Entry 9CDF (electron microscopy, 2.39 A resolution); this record covers chains A and B.

[Chain A (and B)]
Name: ATPase MORC2
Organism: Homo sapiens
Notes: EC 3.6.1.-; chain B of this document is another copy of the same molecule, construct and numbering; everything in this record applies to it too
Reference sequence: Q9Y6X9 (MORC2_HUMAN); residue numbers follow UniProt; this construct covers 1-1032
Chain sequence (1032 residues; each row starts with the number of its first residue):
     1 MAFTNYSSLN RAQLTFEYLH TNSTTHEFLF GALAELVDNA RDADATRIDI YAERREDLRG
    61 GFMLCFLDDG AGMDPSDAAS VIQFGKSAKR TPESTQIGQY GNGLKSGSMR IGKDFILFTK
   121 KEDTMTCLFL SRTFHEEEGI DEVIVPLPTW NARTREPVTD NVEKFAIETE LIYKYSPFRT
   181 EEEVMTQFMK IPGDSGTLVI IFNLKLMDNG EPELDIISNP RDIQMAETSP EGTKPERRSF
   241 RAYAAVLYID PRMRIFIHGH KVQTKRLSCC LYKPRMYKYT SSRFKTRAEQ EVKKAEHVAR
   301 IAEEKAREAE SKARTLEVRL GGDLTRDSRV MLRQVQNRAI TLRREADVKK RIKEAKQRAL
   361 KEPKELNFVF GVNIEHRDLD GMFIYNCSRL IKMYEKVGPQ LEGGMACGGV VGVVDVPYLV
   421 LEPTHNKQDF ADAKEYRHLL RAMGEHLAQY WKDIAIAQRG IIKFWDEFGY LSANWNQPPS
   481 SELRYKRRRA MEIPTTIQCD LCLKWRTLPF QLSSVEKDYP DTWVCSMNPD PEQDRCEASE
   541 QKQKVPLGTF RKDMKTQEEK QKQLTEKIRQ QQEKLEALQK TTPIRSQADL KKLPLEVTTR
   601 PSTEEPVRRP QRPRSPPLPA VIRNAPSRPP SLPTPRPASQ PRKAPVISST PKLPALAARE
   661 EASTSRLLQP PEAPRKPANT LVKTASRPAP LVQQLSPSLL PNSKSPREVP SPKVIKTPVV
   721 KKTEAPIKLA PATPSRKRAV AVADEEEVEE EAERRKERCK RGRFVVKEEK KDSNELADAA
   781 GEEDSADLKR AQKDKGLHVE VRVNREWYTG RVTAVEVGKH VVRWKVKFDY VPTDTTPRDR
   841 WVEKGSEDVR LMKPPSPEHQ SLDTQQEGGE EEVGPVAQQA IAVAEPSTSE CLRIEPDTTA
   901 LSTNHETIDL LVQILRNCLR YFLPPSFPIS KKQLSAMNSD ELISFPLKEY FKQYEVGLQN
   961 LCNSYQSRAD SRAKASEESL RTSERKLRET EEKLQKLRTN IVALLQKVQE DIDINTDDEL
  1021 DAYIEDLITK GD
Disordered / not traced: 1-4, 308-342, 515-518, 552-1032 (chain B: 308, 310-342, 511-518, 529-533, 552-1032)
Construct notes: engineered mutation Ala725 (Ser in Q9Y6X9), Ala730 (Ser in Q9Y6X9), Ala739 (Ser in Q9Y6X9), Ala743 (Ser in Q9Y6X9), Ala777 (Ser in Q9Y6X9), Ala779 (Ser in Q9Y6X9)
Metal / ion sites: Zn2+: Cys499, Cys502, Cys525
Residues lining bound ligands: AMP-PNP (ANP; phosphoaminophosphonic acid-adenylate ester): Glu35, Leu36, Asn39, Ala40, Asp42, Ala43, Asp68, Gly72, Met73, Asp77, Ser80, Val81, Lys86, Ser87, Lys89, Ile97, Gly98, Gln99, Tyr100, Gly101, Asn102, Gly103, Leu104, Lys105, Thr197, Val199, Lys427
Curated features (UniProtKB/Swiss-Prot):
  - zinc finger: Ala490 to Lys544 (CW-type)
  - binding site (ATP): Asn39, Ser87 to Lys89, Gln99 to Lys105, Lys427
  - binding site (Mg(2+)): Asn39
  - binding site (Zn(2+)): Cys499, Cys502, Cys525, Cys536
  - modified residue: Ala2 (N-acetylalanine), Thr582 (Phosphothreonine), Ser602 (Phosphoserine), Ser615 (Phosphoserine), Ser696 (Phosphoserine), Ser705 (Phosphoserine), Thr733 (Phosphothreonine)
  - cross-link (Glycyl lysine isopeptide (Lys-Gly)): Lys652 (interchain with G-Cter in SUMO2), Lys704 (interchain with G-Cter in SUMO2), Lys716 (interchain with G-Cter in SUMO2), Lys767 (interchain with G-Cter in SUMO2), Lys819 (interchain with G-Cter in SUMO2), Lys932 (interchain with G-Cter in SUMO2)
  - natural variant: Thr24 (T24I: In DIGFAN), Glu27 (E27K: In DIGFAN), Ser87 (S87L: In CMT2Z and DIGFAN), Ala88 (A88V: In DIGFAN), Gln96 (Q96E: In CMT2Z; uncertain significance), Arg132 (R132C: In DIGFAN), Glu236 (E236G: In CMT2Z), Arg252 (R252W: In CMT2Z), Arg266 (R266S: In DIGFAN), Ser388 (S388R: In DIGFAN), Tyr394 (Y394C: In DIGFAN and CMT2Z), Gln400 (Q400R: In CMT2Z), 7 further natural variant entries in UniProt
  - mutagenesis: Tyr18 (Y18A: Abolishes homodimerization. No effect on ATPase activity. Loss of HUSH-dependent gene silencing), Asn39 (N39A: Loss of ATP-binding and ATPase activity. Does not homodimerizes. Seems to abolish chromatin compaction), Asp68 (D68A: Loss of ATP-binding and ATPase activity. Loss of binding to ATP and ATPase activity; when associated with A-69. Prevents chromatin remodeling), Asp69 (D69A: No effect on binding to ATP and ATPase activity; when associated with A-68), Arg266 (R266A: Increases HUSH-dependent gene silencing), Arg319 (R319E: No effect on HUSH-dependent gene silencing), Arg326 (R326E: Loss of HUSH-dependent gene silencing. Decreases dsDNA-binding affinity; when associated with E-329 and E-333), Arg329 (R329E: Loss of HUSH-dependent gene silencing. Decreases dsDNA-binding affinity; when associated with E-326 and E-333), Arg333 (R333E: Loss of HUSH-dependent gene silencing. Decreases dsDNA-binding affinity; when associated with E-326 and E-329), Arg344 (R344E: No effect on HUSH-dependent gene silencing), Arg351 (R351E: No effect on HUSH-dependent gene silencing), Arg358 (R358E: No effect on HUSH-dependent gene silencing), 1 further mutagenesis entry in UniProt
Reported in the primary citation:
  - mutagenesis - N39A: decreased binding to DNA
  - binding site for AMP-PNP: Ser87 (proposed by the authors, not directly observed)

[Chain A / chain B interface]
Residue-residue contacts (149):
  Asn5(A) - Ile167(B)
  Tyr6(A) - Phe134(B)  hydrophobic
  Tyr6(A) - Glu138(B)
  Tyr6(A) - Ile140(B)  hydrophobic
  Tyr6(A) - Ile144(B)
  Ser8(A) - Asn161(B)
  Ser8(A) - Lys164(B)
  Leu9(A) - Ile144(B)  hydrophobic
  Leu9(A) - Pro146(B)  hydrophobic
  Leu9(A) - Ile167(B)  hydrophobic
  Leu9(A) - Glu168(B)
  Leu9(A) - Leu171(B)  hydrophobic
  Asn10(A) - Ile82(B)
  Asn10(A) - Ile144(B)
  Asn10(A) - Val145(B)  hydrogen bond (backbone-backbone)
  Asn10(A) - Leu147(B)
  Asn10(A) - Lys164(B)  hydrogen bond
  Asn10(A) - Glu168(B)
  Arg11(A) - Ile82(B)
  Arg11(A) - Glu142(B)  salt bridge
  Arg11(A) - Val143(B)
  Arg11(A) - Ile144(B)
  Ala12(A) - Leu14(B)  hydrophobic
  Ala12(A) - Ile82(B)
  Ala12(A) - Phe84(B)  hydrophobic
  Ala12(A) - Val143(B)  hydrogen bond (backbone-backbone)
  Ala12(A) - Val145(B)
  Gln13(A) - Leu14(B)
  Gln13(A) - Ile82(B)  hydrogen bond (backbone-backbone)
  Gln13(A) - Gln83(B)  hydrogen bond
  Gln13(A) - Phe84(B)  hydrogen bond (backbone-backbone)
  Leu14(A) - Ala12(B)
  Leu14(A) - Gln13(B)
  Leu14(A) - Leu14(B)  hydrophobic
  Leu14(A) - Phe84(B)
  Thr15(A) - Gln83(B)
  Thr15(A) - Phe84(B)  hydrogen bond (side chain-backbone)
  Thr15(A) - Gly85(B)
  Thr15(A) - Lys86(B)  hydrogen bond (side chain-backbone)
  Glu17(A) - Gly85(B)
  Glu17(A) - Arg90(B)  salt bridge
  Tyr18(A) - Tyr18(B)  hydrogen bond
  Tyr18(A) - Asn22(B)  hydrogen bond
  Tyr18(A) - Phe84(B)
  Tyr18(A) - Gly85(B)
  Tyr18(A) - Asn102(B)
  Tyr18(A) - His425(B)  hydrogen bond
  His20(A) - Tyr100(B)
  His20(A) - Glu422(B)  salt bridge
  Thr21(A) - Tyr100(B)  hydrogen bond (side chain-backbone)
  Thr21(A) - His425(B)  hydrogen bond (backbone-side chain)
  Asn22(A) - Tyr18(B)  hydrogen bond
  Asn22(A) - His425(B)
  Thr24(A) - Tyr100(B)
  Thr24(A) - Pro423(B)
  Thr24(A) - Thr424(B)
  Thr24(A) - His425(B)  hydrogen bond (side chain-backbone)
  Thr24(A) - Ala431(B)
  Thr25(A) - Thr25(B)  hydrogen bond
  Thr25(A) - His425(B)
  Glu27(A) - Phe430(B)
  Glu27(A) - Ala431(B)
  Glu27(A) - Ala433(B)
  Ile82(A) - Asn10(B)
  Ile82(A) - Arg11(B)
  Ile82(A) - Ala12(B)
  Ile82(A) - Gln13(B)  hydrogen bond (backbone-backbone)
  Gln83(A) - Gln13(B)
  Gln83(A) - Thr15(B)
  Phe84(A) - Ala12(B)  hydrophobic
  Phe84(A) - Gln13(B)  hydrogen bond (backbone-backbone)
  Phe84(A) - Leu14(B)
  Phe84(A) - Thr15(B)  hydrogen bond (backbone-side chain)
  Phe84(A) - Tyr18(B)
  Gly85(A) - Thr15(B)
  Gly85(A) - Glu17(B)
  Gly85(A) - Tyr18(B)
  Lys86(A) - Thr15(B)  hydrogen bond (backbone-side chain)
  Arg90(A) - Glu17(B)
  Tyr100(A) - His20(B)
  Tyr100(A) - Thr21(B)  hydrogen bond (backbone-side chain)
  Tyr100(A) - Thr24(B)
  Asn102(A) - Tyr18(B)
  Asn102(A) - Thr21(B)
  Arg110(A) - Ala431(B)
  Arg110(A) - Ala433(B)
  Phe134(A) - Tyr6(B)
  Glu137(A) - Lys305(B)  hydrogen bond (backbone-side chain)
  Glu138(A) - Met1(B)
  Glu138(A) - Phe3(B)
  Glu138(A) - Tyr6(B)  hydrogen bond
  Glu138(A) - Lys305(B)
  Gly139(A) - Met1(B)
  Gly139(A) - Lys305(B)
  Ile140(A) - Met1(B)  hydrophobic
  Ile140(A) - Tyr6(B)  hydrophobic
  Asp141(A) - Met1(B)
  Glu142(A) - Arg11(B)  salt bridge
  Val143(A) - Arg11(B)
  Val143(A) - Ala12(B)  hydrogen bond (backbone-backbone)
  Ile144(A) - Met1(B)
  Ile144(A) - Tyr6(B)  hydrophobic
  Ile144(A) - Leu9(B)  hydrophobic
  Ile144(A) - Arg11(B)
  Val145(A) - Leu9(B)
  Val145(A) - Asn10(B)  hydrogen bond (backbone-backbone)
  Val145(A) - Ala12(B)  hydrophobic
  Pro146(A) - Leu9(B)
  Leu147(A) - Asn10(B)
  Asn161(A) - Ser8(B)
  Glu163(A) - Asn5(B)
  Lys164(A) - Ser8(B)  hydrogen bond (side chain-backbone)
  Lys164(A) - Leu9(B)
  Lys164(A) - Asn10(B)  hydrogen bond
  Ile167(A) - Thr4(B)
  Ile167(A) - Asn5(B)
  Ile167(A) - Tyr6(B)  hydrophobic
  Glu168(A) - Asn10(B)
  Leu171(A) - Tyr6(B)
  Met207(A) - Lys434(B)
  Asp208(A) - Arg283(B)
  Asp208(A) - Lys434(B)  salt bridge
  Asp208(A) - Glu435(B)  hydrogen bond (backbone-side chain)
  Glu213(A) - Asp432(B)
  Glu227(A) - Lys434(B)
  Arg283(A) - Asp208(B)
  Glu422(A) - His20(B)  salt bridge
  Pro423(A) - Thr24(B)
  Thr424(A) - Thr24(B)
  Thr424(A) - Glu27(B)
  His425(A) - Tyr18(B)  hydrogen bond
  His425(A) - Thr21(B)
  His425(A) - Asn22(B)
  His425(A) - Thr24(B)  hydrogen bond (backbone-side chain)
  His425(A) - Thr25(B)
  His425(A) - His425(B)  hydrogen bond
  Asp429(A) - Glu27(B)
  Phe430(A) - Glu27(B)
  Ala431(A) - Thr24(B)
  Ala431(A) - Glu27(B)
  Ala431(A) - Arg110(B)  hydrogen bond (backbone-side chain)
  Ala433(A) - Glu27(B)
  Ala433(A) - Arg110(B)
  Lys434(A) - Met207(B)
  Lys434(A) - Ala226(B)
  Lys434(A) - Glu227(B)
  Glu435(A) - Asp208(B)
  Arg437(A) - Glu227(B)  salt bridge
  Arg437(A) - Pro230(B)
Also at the interface, not in a pair above, chain A (64 interface residues in all): His26, Pro230, Asp432
Also at the interface, not in a pair above, chain B (66 interface residues in all): His26, Thr233, Asp429, Arg437, Arg441

[In short]
The interface between chain A and chain B involves 64 residues on one side and 66 on the other, with 32
hydrogen bonds and 7 salt bridges. Polar contacts include Arg11(A)-Glu142(B), Glu17(A)-Arg90(B) and
His20(A)-Glu422(B). Bound to chain A: AMP-PNP. The paper reports a binding site for AMP-PNP at Ser87(A); N39A
of chain A reduces binding to DNA.
Chain A and chain B are both ATPase MORC2 (Homo sapiens); the structure, Structure of MORC2 PD mutant binding
to AMP-PNP, was determined by electron microscopy together with 9CDG, 9CDH, 9CDI and 9CDJ from the same study.
